PDB entry 4ZJX | X-ray diffraction, 1.94 A resolution | chains A and B

[Chain A]
Molecule: Botulinum neurotoxin type A
From: Clostridium botulinum
Notes: EC 3.4.24.69
UniProtKB: P10845 (BXA1_CLOBO); residue numbers follow UniProt; this construct covers 1-424
Sequence (432 residues; numbered 1 to 432; the number before each row is that of its first residue):
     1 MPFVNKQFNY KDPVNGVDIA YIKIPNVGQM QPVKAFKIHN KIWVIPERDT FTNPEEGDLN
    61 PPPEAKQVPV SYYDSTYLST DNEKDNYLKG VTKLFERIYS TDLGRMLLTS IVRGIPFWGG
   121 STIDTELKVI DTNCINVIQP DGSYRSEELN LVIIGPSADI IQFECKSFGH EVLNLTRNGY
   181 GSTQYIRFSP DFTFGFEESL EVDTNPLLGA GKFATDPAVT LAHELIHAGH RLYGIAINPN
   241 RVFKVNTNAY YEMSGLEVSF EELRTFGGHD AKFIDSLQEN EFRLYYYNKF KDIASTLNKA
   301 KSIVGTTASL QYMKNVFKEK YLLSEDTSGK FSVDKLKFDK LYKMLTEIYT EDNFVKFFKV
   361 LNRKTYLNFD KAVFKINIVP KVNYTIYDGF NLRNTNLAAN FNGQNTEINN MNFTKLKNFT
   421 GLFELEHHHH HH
Disordered / not traced: 247-252, 424-432
Differences from the reference sequence: expression tag (425-432)
Bound ions: Zn2+: H223, H227, E262 (shared with A197(B) of chain B)

[Chain B]
Molecule: circular peptide inhibitor
Sequence (9 residues; each row starts with the number of its first residue):
   196 CARWTKCLX
Modified residues: A197 (2,4-diaminobutyric acid; DAB); NH2 (amino group) at position 204
Disulfides: C196-C202
Bound ions: Zn2+: A197 (shared with H223(A), H227(A), E262(A) of chain A)

[How chain A and chain B interact]
Residue-residue contacts (30):
  V68(A) with K201(B)
  V70(A) with T200(B); K201(B), hydrogen bond (backbone-side chain)
  D159(A) with K201(B), salt bridge
  I161(A) with K201(B)
  Q162(A) with K201(B)
  F163(A) with A197(B)
  E164(A) with C196(B); A197(B)
  F194(A) with R198(B)
  H223(A) with A197(B), hydrogen bond (side chain-backbone)
  E224(A) with A197(B), hydrogen bond (side chain-backbone)
  H227(A) with A197(B), hydrogen bond (side chain-backbone)
  V245(A) with W199(B), hydrophobic
  L256(A) with L203(B), hydrophobic
  E257(A) with W199(B), hydrogen bond (backbone-side chain)
  V258(A) with W199(B)
  E262(A) with A197(B), hydrogen bond (side chain-backbone); R198(B)
  R363(A) with R198(B)
  Y366(A) with A197(B), hydrogen bond (side chain-backbone); R198(B), hydrogen bond (side chain-backbone); W199(B), hydrogen bond (side chain-backbone)
  L367(A) with W199(B)
  N368(A) with W199(B); T200(B)
  F369(A) with W199(B), hydrophobic
  D370(A) with R198(B), salt bridge; T200(B), hydrogen bond
  F423(A) with T200(B)
Other interface residues (no listed pair), chain A (24 interface residues in all): S71

[In short]
24 residues of chain A and 7 residues of chain B are in contact; the contacts include 10 hydrogen bonds and 2
salt bridges. Polar pairs include D159(A)-K201(B), D370(A)-R198(B) and V70(A)-K201(B). The Zn2+ site is built
by H223(A), H227(A), E262(A) and A197(B).
Here chain A is Botulinum neurotoxin type A (Clostridium botulinum) and chain B is circular peptide inhibitor.
Entry 4ZJX (Crystal structure of the catalytic domain of botulinum neurotoxin serotype A with a Novel Cyclic
Peptide ...) was determined by X-ray diffraction.
